PDB entry 6VR3 | X-ray diffraction, 2.00 A resolution | chains A and B

[Chain A (and B)]
Molecule: Aminoglycoside 2'-N-acetyltransferase
Organism: Providencia stuartii
Notes: EC 2.3.1.59; chain B of this document is another copy of the same molecule, construct and numbering; everything in this record applies to it too
UniProt: Q52424 (AAC2_PROST); residue numbers follow UniProt; this construct covers 1-178
Chain sequence (179 residues; row label = number of the first residue in the row; numbering starts at 0):
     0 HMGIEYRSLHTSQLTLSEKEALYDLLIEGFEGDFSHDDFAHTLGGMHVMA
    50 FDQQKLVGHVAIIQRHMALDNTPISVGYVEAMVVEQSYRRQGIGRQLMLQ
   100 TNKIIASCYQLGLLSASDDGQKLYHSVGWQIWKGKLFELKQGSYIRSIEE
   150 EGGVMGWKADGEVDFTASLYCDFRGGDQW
Disordered / not traced: 0-1 (chain B: 0-1, 117, 159)
Sequence notes: expression tag (0)
Ligand contacts:
  - coenzyme A (COA): Gly-28, Phe-29, Met-81, Val-82, Val-83, Arg-88, Arg-89, Gln-90, Gly-91, Ile-92, Gly-93, Arg-94, Ser-114, Ala-115, Ser-116, Asp-118, Gly-119, Lys-121, Leu-122, Tyr-123
  - acetylated-netilmicin (NTL; N-[(2S,3R)-2-{[(1R,2S,3S,4R,6S)-6-amino-3-{[3-deoxy-4-C-methyl-3-(methylamino)-beta-L-lyxopyranosyl]oxy}-4-(ethylamino) -2-hydroxycyclohexyl]oxy}-6-(aminomethyl)-3,4-dihydro-2H-pyran-3-yl]acetamide): Phe-29, Asp-32, Phe-33, Asp-37, Val-78, Glu-79, Ala-80, Met-81, Leu-113, Ser-114, Ala-115, Ser-116, Tyr-123, Glu-148, Glu-149, Asp-176, Trp-178
Swiss-Prot annotation at these positions:
  - binding site (substrate): Asp-32, Glu-79, Ala-80, Ser-114, Glu-148, Glu-149
  - binding site (CoA): Met-81 to Val-83, Arg-88 to Gly-93
What the authors report for this chain:
  - binding site for coenzyme A: Arg-89 to Gly-91
  - binding site for acetylated-netilmicin: Asp-32, Ser-114, Glu-148, Glu-149, Trp-178
  - conformationally variable residues (side-chain flip): Glu-148

[How chain A and chain B interact]
Residue-residue contacts (51):
  His-9(A) / His-9(B)
  His-9(A) / Met-45(B)
  His-9(A) / Cys-107(B)
  His-9(A) / Tyr-108(B)
  Thr-10(A) / Cys-107(B)
  Ser-11(A) / Ser-106(B)
  Ser-11(A) / Cys-107(B)
  Gln-12(A) / Ser-7(B)
  Gln-12(A) / Gln-12(B)
  Lys-18(A) / Ser-106(B)  hydrogen bond (side chain-backbone)
  Leu-42(A) / Gln-63(B)
  Gly-43(A) / Gln-63(B)
  Gly-43(A) / Tyr-108(B)  hydrogen bond (backbone-side chain)
  Gly-44(A) / Gln-63(B)
  Met-45(A) / His-9(B)
  Ile-62(A) / Gln-63(B)
  Ile-62(A) / His-65(B)
  Gln-63(A) / Leu-42(B)
  Gln-63(A) / Gly-43(B)  hydrogen bond (side chain-backbone)
  Gln-63(A) / Gly-44(B)
  Gln-63(A) / Ile-62(B)
  Gln-63(A) / Gln-63(B)
  Gln-63(A) / His-65(B)  hydrogen bond (backbone-side chain)
  Arg-64(A) / His-65(B)
  His-65(A) / Gln-63(B)  hydrogen bond (side chain-backbone)
  His-65(A) / Arg-64(B)
  His-65(A) / Asp-171(B)
  His-65(A) / Phe-172(B)
  Ala-67(A) / Phe-172(B)  hydrophobic
  Asn-70(A) / Phe-172(B)
  Pro-72(A) / Phe-172(B)
  Pro-72(A) / Arg-173(B)
  Pro-72(A) / Gly-174(B)
  Ser-106(A) / Ser-11(B)
  Ser-106(A) / Lys-18(B)
  Cys-107(A) / His-9(B)
  Cys-107(A) / Thr-10(B)
  Cys-107(A) / Ser-11(B)  hydrogen bond (side chain-backbone)
  Tyr-108(A) / His-9(B)
  Tyr-108(A) / Gly-43(B)  hydrogen bond (side chain-backbone)
  Leu-138(A) / Tyr-143(B)
  Gly-141(A) / Tyr-143(B)
  Asp-171(A) / His-65(B)
  Asp-171(A) / Asp-171(B)
  Phe-172(A) / His-65(B)
  Phe-172(A) / Met-66(B)
  Phe-172(A) / Ala-67(B)  hydrophobic
  Phe-172(A) / Asn-70(B)
  Phe-172(A) / Pro-72(B)
  Arg-173(A) / Pro-72(B)
  Gly-174(A) / Pro-72(B)
Interface residues without a listed pair, chain A (30 interface residues in all): Ser-7, Met-66, Thr-71, Ile-103, Tyr-143
Interface residues without a listed pair, chain B (31 interface residues in all): Thr-71, Ile-103, Leu-138, Gln-140, Gly-141

[In short]
Chain A and chain B form an interface of 30 and 31 residues respectively; the contacts include 7 hydrogen
bonds. Polar contacts include Lys-18(A)/Ser-106(B), Gly-43(A)/Tyr-108(B) and Gln-63(A)/Gly-43(B). Chain A
binds acetylated-netilmicin and coenzyme A. From the paper: a binding site for acetylated-netilmicin at
Asp-32(A), Ser-114(A) and Glu-148(A) among others; a binding site for coenzyme A at Arg-89(A).
Both chains are Aminoglycoside 2'-N-acetyltransferase (Providencia stuartii). Entry 6VR3 (Aminoglycoside
N-2'-Acetyltransferase-Ia [AAC(2')-Ia] in complex with acetylated-netilmicin and CoA) was determined by X-ray
diffraction together with 6VR2, 6VTA and 7JZS from the same study.
